5L2N - chain A; structure by X-ray diffraction, 1.70 A resolution.

Chain A:
Name: Retinal dehydrogenase 1
Organism: Homo sapiens
Notes: EC 1.2.1.-, 1.2.1.36
UniProtKB: P00352 (AL1A1_HUMAN); residue numbers follow UniProt; this construct covers 1-501
Chain sequence (501 residues; each row starts with the number of its first residue):
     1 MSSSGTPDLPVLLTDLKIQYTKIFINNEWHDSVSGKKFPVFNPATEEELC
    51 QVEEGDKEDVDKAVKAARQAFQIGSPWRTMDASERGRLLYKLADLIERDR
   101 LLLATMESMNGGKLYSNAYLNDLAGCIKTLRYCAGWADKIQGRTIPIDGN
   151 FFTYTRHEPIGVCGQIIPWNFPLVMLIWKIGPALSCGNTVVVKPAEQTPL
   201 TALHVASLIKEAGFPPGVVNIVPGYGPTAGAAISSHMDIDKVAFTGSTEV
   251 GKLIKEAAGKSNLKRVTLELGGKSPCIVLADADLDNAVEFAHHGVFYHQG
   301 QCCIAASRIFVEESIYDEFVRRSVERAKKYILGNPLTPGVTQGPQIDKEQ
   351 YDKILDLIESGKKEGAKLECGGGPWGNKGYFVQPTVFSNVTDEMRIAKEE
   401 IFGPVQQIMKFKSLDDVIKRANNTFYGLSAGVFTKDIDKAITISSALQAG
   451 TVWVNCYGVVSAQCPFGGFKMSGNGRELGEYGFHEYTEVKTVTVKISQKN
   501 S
Disordered / not traced: 1-7
Modified positions: Cys303 (S-hydroxycysteine; CSO)
Residues lining bound ligands: 6ZU (3-benzyl-4-methyl-2-oxo-2H-1-benzopyran-7-yl methanesulfonate): Phe171, Val174, Met175, Trp178, His293, Gly294, Tyr297, Cys302, Cys303, Ile304, Tyr457, Gly458, Val460, Phe466
What the authors report for this chain:
  - conformationally variable residues (side-chain flip): Trp178
  - binding site for 6ZU: Gly458
  - specificity-determining residues: Gly458
  - specificity-determining residues: Ser234, Val250, Leu253 (proposed by the authors, not directly observed)

Summary:
Ligands of chain A: compound 6ZU. The paper reports a binding site for 6ZU at Gly458; specificity determinants
Gly458, Ser234 and Val250 among others.
Chain A is Retinal dehydrogenase 1 (Homo sapiens); the structure, Structure of ALDH1A1 in complex with BUC25,
was determined by X-ray diffraction together with 5L13, 5L2M and 5L2O from the same study.
